6R6B - chains G and H of the 10 polymer chains in the assembly; structure by electron microscopy, 3.50 A resolution.

[Chain G (and H)]
Molecule: Surface presentation of antigens protein SpaQ
Source organism: Shigella flexneri
Notes: chain H of this document is another copy of the same molecule, construct and numbering; everything in this record applies to it too
UniProtKB: P0A1M4 (SPAQ_SHIFL); residue numbers follow UniProt; this construct covers 1-86
Chain sequence (86 residues; row label = number of the first residue in the row):
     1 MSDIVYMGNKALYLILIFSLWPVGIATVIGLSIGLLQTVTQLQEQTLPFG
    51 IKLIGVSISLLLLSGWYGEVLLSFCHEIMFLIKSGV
Disordered / not traced: 86

[Chain G / chain H interface]
Contacting residue pairs (19; chain G residue first):
  Gln41(G) - Gln37(H)
  Gln41(G) - Thr38(H)
  Leu42(G) - Leu31(H)  hydrophobic
  Leu42(G) - Gly34(H)
  Gln43(G) - Gln37(H)
  Gln43(G) - Gln43(H)  hydrogen bond
  Gln43(G) - Gln45(H)  hydrogen bond (backbone-side chain)
  Glu44(G) - Gly30(H)
  Glu44(G) - Ile33(H)
  Glu44(G) - Gly34(H)  hydrogen bond (side chain-backbone)
  Glu44(G) - Gln37(H)
  Glu44(G) - Gln45(H)
  Glu44(G) - Pro48(H)
  Gln45(G) - Gln45(H)
  Thr46(G) - Lys52(H)
  Leu47(G) - Thr27(H)
  Gly50(G) - Thr27(H)
  Leu53(G) - Ser19(H)
  Ser57(G) - Leu16(H)
Also at the interface, not in a pair above, chain G (11 interface residues in all): Phe49
Also at the interface, not in a pair above, chain H (15 interface residues in all): Val23, Leu35

[Overview]
11 residues of chain G face 15 of chain H across their interface; the contacts include 3 hydrogen bonds. Polar
pairs include Gln43(G)-Gln43(H), Gln43(G)-Gln45(H) and Glu44(G)-Gly34(H).
Both chains are Surface presentation of antigens protein SpaQ (Shigella flexneri). Entry 6R6B (Structure of
the core Shigella flexneri type III secretion system export gate complex SctRST (Spa24/Spa9/Spa29)) was
determined by electron microscopy, deposited together with 6R69.
